Entry 4X7T (X-ray diffraction, 3.00 A resolution); this record covers chains H and L.

Chain H:
Protein: Omalizumab-Fab Heavy chain
From: Homo sapiens
Notes: antibody fragment or engineered binder
Sequence (222 residues; row label = number of the first residue in the row):
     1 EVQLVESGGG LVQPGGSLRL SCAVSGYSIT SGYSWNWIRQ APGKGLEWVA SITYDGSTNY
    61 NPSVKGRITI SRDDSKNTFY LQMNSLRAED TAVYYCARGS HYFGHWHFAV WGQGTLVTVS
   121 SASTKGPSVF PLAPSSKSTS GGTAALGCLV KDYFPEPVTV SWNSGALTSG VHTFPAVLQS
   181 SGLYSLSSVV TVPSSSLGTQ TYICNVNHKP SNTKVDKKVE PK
Cystine bridges: Cys22-Cys96, Cys148-Cys204

Chain L:
Protein: Omalizumab-Fab Light chain
From: Homo sapiens
Notes: antibody fragment or engineered binder
Sequence (218 residues; row label = number of the first residue in the row):
     1 DIQLTQSPSS LSASVGDRVT ITCRASQSVD YDGDSYMNWY QQKPGKAPKL LIYAASYLES
    61 GVPSRFSGSG SGTDFTLTIS SLQPEDFATY YCQQSHEDPY TFGQGTKVEI KRTVAAPSVF
   121 IFPPSDEQLK SGTASVVCLL NNFYPREAKV QWKVDNALQS GNSQESVTEQ DSKDSTYSLS
   181 STLTLSKADY EKHKVYACEV THQGLSSPVT KSFNRGEC
Cystine bridges: Cys23-Cys92, Cys138-Cys198

Chain H / chain L interface:
Contacting residue pairs (68):
  Gln40(H) - Gln42(L)  hydrogen bond
  Gln40(H) - Tyr91(L)  hydrogen bond
  Leu46(H) - Tyr91(L)  hydrophobic
  Leu46(H) - Phe102(L)
  Trp48(H) - Pro99(L)  hydrophobic
  Trp48(H) - Tyr100(L)  hydrophobic
  Asn59(H) - Asp98(L)  hydrogen bond
  Asn61(H) - Pro99(L)
  Pro62(H) - Pro99(L)
  Tyr95(H) - Gln42(L)  hydrogen bond
  Tyr95(H) - Lys46(L)
  Tyr95(H) - Ala47(L)  hydrophobic
  Phe103(H) - Tyr36(L)
  Phe103(H) - Tyr53(L)  hydrophobic
  Phe103(H) - Ala54(L)  hydrophobic
  Phe103(H) - Tyr57(L)  hydrophobic
  Gly104(H) - Tyr36(L)
  Trp106(H) - Gln93(L)  hydrogen bond (backbone-side chain)
  Trp106(H) - Ser95(L)
  Trp106(H) - Tyr100(L)  hydrogen bond
  His107(H) - Asn38(L)
  His107(H) - Tyr40(L)
  His107(H) - Leu50(L)
  His107(H) - Tyr53(L)
  His107(H) - Gln93(L)
  Phe108(H) - Tyr40(L)  hydrogen bond (backbone-side chain)
  Phe108(H) - Leu50(L)
  Ala109(H) - Leu50(L)  hydrophobic
  Ala109(H) - Glu59(L)
  Trp111(H) - Tyr40(L)  hydrophobic
  Trp111(H) - Ala47(L)  hydrophobic
  Trp111(H) - Pro48(L)
  Gly112(H) - Ala47(L)
  Val129(H) - Glu127(L)
  Phe130(H) - Ser125(L)
  Phe130(H) - Glu127(L)
  Phe130(H) - Gln128(L)
  Pro131(H) - Ser125(L)
  Pro131(H) - Glu127(L)
  Leu132(H) - Phe122(L)
  Leu132(H) - Val137(L)  hydrophobic
  Ala133(H) - Phe122(L)
  Thr143(H) - Phe120(L)
  Ala145(H) - Phe120(L)  hydrophobic
  Ala145(H) - Phe122(L)
  Leu149(H) - Ser135(L)
  Lys151(H) - Gln128(L)
  Lys151(H) - Ser135(L)
  His172(H) - Asn141(L)  hydrogen bond
  His172(H) - Asn142(L)  hydrogen bond
  His172(H) - Asp171(L)
  His172(H) - Ser178(L)  hydrogen bond
  Phe174(H) - Leu139(L)  hydrophobic
  Phe174(H) - Ser166(L)
  Phe174(H) - Thr168(L)
  Phe174(H) - Ser178(L)
  Phe174(H) - Leu179(L)
  Phe174(H) - Ser180(L)
  Pro175(H) - Ser166(L)  hydrogen bond (backbone-side chain)
  Pro175(H) - Val167(L)
  Val177(H) - Ser166(L)
  Leu178(H) - Gln164(L)  hydrogen bond (backbone-side chain)
  Gln179(H) - Gln164(L)
  Ser187(H) - Ser180(L)  hydrogen bond
  Val189(H) - Leu139(L)  hydrophobic
  Thr191(H) - Asn141(L)
  Lys217(H) - Glu127(L)
  Lys222(H) - Asp126(L)  salt bridge
Interface residues without a listed pair, chain H (40 interface residues in all): Gly45, Glu47, Ala144, Leu146, Thr173
Interface residues without a listed pair, chain L (41 interface residues in all): Asp34, Thr133, Glu165

In short:
Chain H and chain L form an interface of 40 and 41 residues respectively, with 13 hydrogen bonds and 1 salt
bridge. Among the polar pairs are Lys222(H)-Asp126(L), Gln40(H)-Gln42(L) and Gln40(H)-Tyr91(L).
Here chain H is Omalizumab-Fab Heavy chain and chain L is Omalizumab-Fab Light chain, both from Homo sapiens.
Entry 4X7T (Structure of Omalizumab Fab fragment, crystal form 2) was determined by X-ray diffraction (same
publication as 4X7S).
